PDB entry 7DJK | X-ray diffraction, 2.80 A resolution | chain A

== Chain A ==
Molecule: Protein SUPPRESSOR OF QUENCHING 1, chloroplastic
From: Arabidopsis thaliana
Notes: EC 3.1.3.-; fragment: Trx_NHL
UniProtKB: Q8VZ10 (SOQ1_ARATH); residues 391-1055 here = UniProt positions 391-1055
Amino-acid sequence (667 residues; row label = number of the first residue in the row):
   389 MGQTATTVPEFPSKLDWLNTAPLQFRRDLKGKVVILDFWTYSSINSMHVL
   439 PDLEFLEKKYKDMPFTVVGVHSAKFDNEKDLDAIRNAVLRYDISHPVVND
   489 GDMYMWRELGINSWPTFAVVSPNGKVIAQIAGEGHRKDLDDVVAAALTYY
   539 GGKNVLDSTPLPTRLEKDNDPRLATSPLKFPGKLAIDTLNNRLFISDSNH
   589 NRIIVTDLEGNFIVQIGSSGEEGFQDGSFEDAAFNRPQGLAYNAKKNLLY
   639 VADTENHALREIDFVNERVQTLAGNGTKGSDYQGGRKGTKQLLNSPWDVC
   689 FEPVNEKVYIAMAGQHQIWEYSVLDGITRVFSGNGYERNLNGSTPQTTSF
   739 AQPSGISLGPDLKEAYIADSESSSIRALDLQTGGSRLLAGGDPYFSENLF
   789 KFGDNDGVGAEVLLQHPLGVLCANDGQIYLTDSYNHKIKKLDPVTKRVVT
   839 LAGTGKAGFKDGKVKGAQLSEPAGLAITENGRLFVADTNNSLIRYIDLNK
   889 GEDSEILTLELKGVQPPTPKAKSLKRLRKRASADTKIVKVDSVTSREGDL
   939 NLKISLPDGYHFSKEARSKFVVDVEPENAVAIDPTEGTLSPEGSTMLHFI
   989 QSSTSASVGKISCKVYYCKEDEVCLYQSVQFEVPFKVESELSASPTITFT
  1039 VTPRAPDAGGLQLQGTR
Disordered / not traced: 389-392, 908-1055
Sequence notes: initiating methionine (389); expression tag (390); engineered mutation Ser430 (Cys in Q8VZ10), Ser431 (Cys in Q8VZ10), Ser434 (Cys in Q8VZ10)
Metal / ion sites: Na+: Leu628, Asp686
Swiss-Prot annotation at these positions:
  - mutagenesis: Glu859 (E859K: In soq1-2; high light intensity-dependent and irreversible nonphotochemical quenching (NPQ) due to a decrease in chlorophyll excited-state lifetime)

== Summary ==
The Na+ site is built by Leu628 and Asp686. Curated annotation (UniProt) lists one mutagenesis site.
Chain A is Protein SUPPRESSOR OF QUENCHING 1, chloroplastic (Arabidopsis thaliana); the structure, Structure
of four truncated and mutated forms of quenching protein, was determined by X-ray diffraction, deposited
together with 7DJJ, 7DJL and 7DJM.
